PDB entry 6S93 | X-ray diffraction, 1.67 A resolution | chain A

Chain A:
Name: Genome polyprotein
Source organism: Usutu virus
UniProt: A0A3Q8B497 (A0A3Q8B497_USUV); residues 299-401 here correspond to UniProt positions 591-693 (UniProt number = residue number + 292)
Chain sequence (103 residues; numbered 299 to 401; the number before each row is that of its first residue):
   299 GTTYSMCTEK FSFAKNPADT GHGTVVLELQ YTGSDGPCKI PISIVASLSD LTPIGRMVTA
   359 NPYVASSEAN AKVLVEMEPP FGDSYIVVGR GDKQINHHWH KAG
Unresolved in the structure: 299
Cystine bridges: C305-C336

In short:
Chain A is Genome polyprotein (Usutu virus); the structure, Crystal structure of group B of Usutu virus
envelope protein domain III, was determined by X-ray diffraction, deposited together with 6S92, 6S94 and 6S95.
